Entry 6V9Q (electron microscopy, 2.90 A resolution); this record covers chains A and B of the 11 polymer chains in the assembly.

[Chain A]
Name: Cas8
Organism: Vibrio cholerae
Chain sequence (640 residues; row label = number of the first residue in the row):
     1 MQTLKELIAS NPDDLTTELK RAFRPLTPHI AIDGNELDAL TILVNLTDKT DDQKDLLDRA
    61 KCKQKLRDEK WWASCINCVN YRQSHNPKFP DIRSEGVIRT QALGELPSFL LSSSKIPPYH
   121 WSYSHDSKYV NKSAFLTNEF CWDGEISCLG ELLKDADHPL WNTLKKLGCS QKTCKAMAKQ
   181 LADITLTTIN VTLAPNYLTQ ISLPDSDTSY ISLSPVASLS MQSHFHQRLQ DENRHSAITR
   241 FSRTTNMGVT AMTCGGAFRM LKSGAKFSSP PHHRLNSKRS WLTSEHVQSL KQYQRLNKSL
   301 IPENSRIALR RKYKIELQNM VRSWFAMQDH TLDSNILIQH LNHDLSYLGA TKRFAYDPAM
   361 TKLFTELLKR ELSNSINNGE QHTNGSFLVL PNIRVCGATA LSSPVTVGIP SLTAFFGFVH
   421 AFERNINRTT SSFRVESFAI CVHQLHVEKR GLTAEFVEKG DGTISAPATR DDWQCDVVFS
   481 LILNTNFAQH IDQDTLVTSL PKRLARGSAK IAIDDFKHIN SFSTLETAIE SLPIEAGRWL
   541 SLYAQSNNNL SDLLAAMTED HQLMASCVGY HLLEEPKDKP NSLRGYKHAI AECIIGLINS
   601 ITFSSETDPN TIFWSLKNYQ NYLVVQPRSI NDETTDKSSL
Disordered / not traced: 1-15, 31-34, 50-59, 141-145, 152-169, 273-385, 459-462, 488-490, 604-607, 631-640

[Chain B]
Name: Type I-F CRISPR-associated protein Csy3
Organism: Vibrio cholerae
Chain sequence (352 residues; numbered 1 to 352; the number before each row is that of its first residue):
     1 MKLPTNLAYE RSIDPSDVCF FVVWPDDRKT PLTYNSRTLL GQMEAASLAY DVSGQPIKSA
    61 TAEALAQGNP HQVDFCHVPY GASHIECSFS VSFSSELRQP YKCNSSKVKQ TLVQLVELYE
   121 TKIGWTELAT RYLMNICNGK WLWKNTRKAY CWNIVLTPWP WNGEKVGFED IRTNYTSRQD
   181 FKNNKNWSAI VEMIKTAFSS TDGLAIFEVR ATLHLPTNAM VRPSQVFTEK ESGSKSKSKT
   241 QNSRVFQSTT IDGERSPILG AFKTGAAIAT IDDWYPEATE PLRVGRFGVH REDVTCYRHP
   301 STGKDFFSIL QQAEHYIEVL SANKTPAQET INDMHFLMAN LIKGGMFQHK GD
Disordered / not traced: 232-240, 351-352

[Chain A / chain B interface]
Pairs across the interface - 66 pairs, chain A then chain B:
  Pro195(A) - Lys350(B)
  Tyr197(A) - Lys350(B)
  Arg240(A) - Glu229(B)
  Arg240(A) - Glu231(B)  salt bridge
  Ser242(A) - Glu229(B)
  Arg394(A) - Asp17(B)
  Arg394(A) - Cys19(B)  hydrogen bond
  Cys396(A) - Ser16(B)
  Cys396(A) - Asp17(B)  hydrogen bond (side chain-backbone)
  Arg428(A) - Asp202(B)  salt bridge
  Gln444(A) - Thr250(B)
  His446(A) - Ser248(B)  hydrogen bond (side chain-backbone)
  His446(A) - Thr249(B)
  His446(A) - Thr250(B)  hydrogen bond
  Glu448(A) - Phe246(B)
  Glu448(A) - Gln247(B)
  Glu448(A) - Ser248(B)  hydrogen bond (side chain-backbone)
  Lys449(A) - Thr228(B)
  Arg450(A) - Ser248(B)  hydrogen bond (side chain-backbone)
  Arg450(A) - Thr249(B)
  Arg450(A) - Ile258(B)
  Gly451(A) - Phe227(B)
  Leu452(A) - Phe262(B)  hydrophobic
  Thr453(A) - Phe227(B)
  Glu455(A) - Arg286(B)  salt bridge
  Glu455(A) - Lys343(B)  salt bridge
  Phe456(A) - Phe287(B)
  Phe456(A) - Val289(B)  hydrophobic
  Glu458(A) - Pro300(B)
  Ile464(A) - Phe287(B)  hydrophobic
  Ile464(A) - Cys296(B)  hydrophobic
  Ile464(A) - His299(B)
  Ile464(A) - Pro300(B)
  Thr469(A) - Phe227(B)
  Thr469(A) - Glu229(B)
  Arg470(A) - Glu229(B)
  Asp471(A) - Thr228(B)
  Asp471(A) - Glu229(B)
  Asp476(A) - Ser248(B)
  Asp476(A) - Thr249(B)
  Asp494(A) - Trp159(B)
  Val497(A) - Trp159(B)  hydrophobic
  Thr498(A) - Asp202(B)  hydrogen bond
  Thr498(A) - Leu204(B)
  Lys502(A) - Asp14(B)
  Lys502(A) - Ser92(B)
  Lys502(A) - Ser94(B)
  Lys502(A) - Leu204(B)
  Arg503(A) - Glu10(B)  salt bridge
  Arg503(A) - Tyr101(B)
  Ser508(A) - Arg11(B)  hydrogen bond
  Ser508(A) - Asp14(B)  hydrogen bond
  Ser508(A) - Pro15(B)  hydrogen bond (side chain-backbone)
  Lys510(A) - Asp14(B)  salt bridge
  Lys510(A) - Pro15(B)  hydrogen bond (side chain-backbone)
  Lys510(A) - Ser90(B)
  Ile513(A) - Thr157(B)
  Ile513(A) - Trp159(B)  hydrophobic
  Ile513(A) - Ile206(B)  hydrophobic
  Ile513(A) - Glu208(B)
  Phe516(A) - Trp159(B)
  Phe516(A) - Ile206(B)  hydrophobic
  Asn581(A) - Thr5(B)
  Asn581(A) - Asn6(B)
  Asn581(A) - Asn104(B)  hydrogen bond
  Arg584(A) - Tyr101(B)
Also at the interface, not in a pair above, chain A (38 interface residues in all): Ala194, Val457, Ala512, Leu583
Also at the interface, not in a pair above, chain B (46 interface residues in all): Phe93, Lys102, Pro158, Val226, Lys230, Asp252, Ala261

[Overview]
38 residues of chain A and 46 residues of chain B are in contact; the contacts include 12 hydrogen bonds and 6
salt bridges. Polar pairs include Arg240(A)-Glu231(B), Arg428(A)-Asp202(B) and Glu455(A)-Arg286(B).
Chain A is Cas8 and chain B is Type I-F CRISPR-associated protein Csy3, both from Vibrio cholerae; the
structure, Cryo-EM structure of Cascade-TniQ binary complex, was determined by electron microscopy (same
publication as 6VBW).
